PDB entry 9MTY | electron microscopy, 3.05 A resolution | chains A and D of the 7 polymer chains in the assembly

[Chain A]
Molecule: Transposase IS116/IS110/IS902 C-terminal domain-containing protein
Organism: Thermoproteota archaeon
UniProt: A0A370LRB3 (A0A370LRB3_9CREN); numbering as in UniProt (aligned over 1-331)
Amino-acid sequence (331 residues; each row starts with the number of its first residue):
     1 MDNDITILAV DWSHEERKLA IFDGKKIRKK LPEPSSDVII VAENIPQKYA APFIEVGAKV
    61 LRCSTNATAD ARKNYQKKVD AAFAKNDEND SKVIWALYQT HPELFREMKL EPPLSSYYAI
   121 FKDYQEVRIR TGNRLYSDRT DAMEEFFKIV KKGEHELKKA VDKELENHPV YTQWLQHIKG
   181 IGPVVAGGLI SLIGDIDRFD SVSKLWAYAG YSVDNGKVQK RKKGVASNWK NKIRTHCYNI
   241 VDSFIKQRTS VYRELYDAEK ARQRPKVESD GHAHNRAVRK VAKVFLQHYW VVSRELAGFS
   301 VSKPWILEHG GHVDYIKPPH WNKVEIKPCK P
Disordered / not traced: 1-5, 75-85, 303-316, 323-331
Bound ions: Mg2+ site 1 near Asp11 (its only coordinating residue here); Mg2+ site 2: Asp123 (shared with 1 residue of chain C)
Reported in the primary citation:
  - catalytic residues: Asp11
  - mutagenesis - D11A: abolished catalytic activity on synthetic target DNA

[Chain D]
Molecule: Target DNA, spacer A targeted strand, 5' of cut
Sequence (34 nucleotides; each row starts with the number of its first residue; numbers below 1 keep their minus sign (DT-34 is residue -34)):
   -34 TCAGCGTTAA AAAATTGATG ATTGCCTTAG GGGC
Disordered / not traced: -34 to -24

[Chain A / chain D interface]
Contacting residue pairs (42; chain A residue first):
  Trp12(A) - DC-1(D)  hydrogen bond to the phosphate
  Glu43(A) - DC-1(D)  sugar contact
  Asn44(A) - DG-2(D)  base contact
  Thr65(A) - DG-3(D)  hydrogen bond to the base
  Thr65(A) - DG-2(D)  hydrogen bond to the base
  Thr65(A) - DC-1(D)  sugar contact
  Asn66(A) - DG-4(D)  base contact
  Asn66(A) - DG-3(D)  hydrogen bond to the base
  Asn66(A) - DG-2(D)  sugar contact
  Ala69(A) - DG-2(D)  sugar contact
  His155(A) - DT-19(D)  salt bridge to the phosphate
  Lys159(A) - DT-19(D)  salt bridge to the phosphate
  Lys220(A) - DT-8(D)  hydrogen bond to the base
  Lys220(A) - DT-7(D)  sugar contact
  Arg221(A) - DG-5(D)  base contact
  Arg221(A) - DG-4(D)  salt bridge to the phosphate
  Lys222(A) - DG-4(D)  sugar contact
  Lys223(A) - DA-6(D)  hydrogen bond to the phosphate
  Lys223(A) - DG-5(D)  salt bridge to the phosphate
  Lys223(A) - DG-4(D)  phosphate contact
  Gly224(A) - DG-4(D)  phosphate contact
  Gly224(A) - DG-3(D)  hydrogen bond to the phosphate
  Val225(A) - DG-4(D)  sugar contact
  Val225(A) - DG-3(D)  sugar contact
  Ala226(A) - DG-3(D)  sugar contact
  Ser227(A) - DG-4(D)  hydrogen bond to the base
  Lys246(A) - DA-14(D)  sugar contact
  Lys246(A) - DT-13(D)  base contact
  Gln247(A) - DG-15(D)  base contact
  Gln247(A) - DA-14(D)  base contact
  Arg248(A) - DT-13(D)  salt bridge to the phosphate
  Arg253(A) - DT-13(D)  hydrogen bond to the phosphate
  Arg253(A) - DT-12(D)  salt bridge to the phosphate
  Tyr256(A) - DT-12(D)  sugar contact
  Lys260(A) - DT-12(D)  salt bridge to the phosphate
  Lys260(A) - DG-11(D)  salt bridge to the phosphate
  Ser269(A) - DC-10(D)  hydrogen bond to the phosphate
  Asp270(A) - DG-11(D)  phosphate contact
  Asp270(A) - DC-10(D)  hydrogen bond to the phosphate
  Gly271(A) - DG-11(D)  hydrogen bond to the phosphate
  Gly271(A) - DC-10(D)  hydrogen bond to the phosphate
  His274(A) - DG-11(D)  phosphate contact
Also at the interface, not in a pair above, chain A (29 interface residues in all): Asn228, Ile245, Asn275
Also at the interface, not in a pair above, chain D (16 interface residues in all): DC-9

[Summary]
Chain A and chain D form an interface of 29 and 16 residues respectively, with 13 hydrogen bonds and 8 salt
bridges. Among the polar pairs are Thr65(A)-DG-3(D), Thr65(A)-DG-2(D) and Asn66(A)-DG-3(D). The paper reports
the catalytic residue Asp11(A); D11A of chain A abolishes catalytic activity on synthetic target DNA.
Chain A is Transposase IS116/IS110/IS902 C-terminal domain-containing protein (Thermoproteota archaeon) and
chain D is Target DNA, spacer A targeted strand, 5' of cut; the structure, Structure of TIGR-TasR in complex
with tigRNA and target DNA after DNA cleavage, was determined by electron microscopy.
